PDB entry 1MIQ | X-ray diffraction, 2.50 A resolution | chain A

Chain A:
Molecule: plasmepsin
From: Plasmodium vivax
UniProtKB: O60989 (O60989_PLAVI); residues 1-327 here correspond to UniProt positions 124-450 (UniProt number = residue number + 123)
Sequence (375 residues; numbered 1 to 327 plus 48 insertion-coded residues; the number before each row is that of its first residue):
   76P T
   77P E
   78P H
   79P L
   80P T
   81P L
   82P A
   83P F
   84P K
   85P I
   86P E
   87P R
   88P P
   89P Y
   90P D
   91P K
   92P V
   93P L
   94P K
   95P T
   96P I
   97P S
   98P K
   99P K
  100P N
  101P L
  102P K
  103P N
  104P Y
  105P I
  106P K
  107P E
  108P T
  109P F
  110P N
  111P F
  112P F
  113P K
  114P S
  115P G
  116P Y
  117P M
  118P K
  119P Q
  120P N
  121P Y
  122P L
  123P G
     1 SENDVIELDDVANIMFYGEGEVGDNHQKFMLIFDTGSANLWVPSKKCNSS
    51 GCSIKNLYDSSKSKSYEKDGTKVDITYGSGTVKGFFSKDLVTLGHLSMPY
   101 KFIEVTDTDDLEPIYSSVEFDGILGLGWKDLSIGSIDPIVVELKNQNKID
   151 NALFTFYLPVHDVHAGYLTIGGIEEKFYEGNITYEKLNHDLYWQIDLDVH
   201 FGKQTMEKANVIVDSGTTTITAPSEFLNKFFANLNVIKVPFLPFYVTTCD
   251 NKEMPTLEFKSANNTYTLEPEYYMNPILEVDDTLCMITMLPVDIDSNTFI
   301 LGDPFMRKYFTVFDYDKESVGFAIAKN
Not modelled in the structure: 76P, 77P
Cystine bridges: Cys47-Cys52, Cys249-Cys285

Summary:
Chain A is plasmepsin (Plasmodium vivax); the structure, Crystal structure of proplasmepsin from the human
malarial pathogen Plasmodium vivax, was determined by X-ray diffraction together with 1QS8 from the same
study.
